PDB entry 5HV3 | X-ray diffraction, 3.12 A resolution | chain A

== Chain A ==
Protein: Phosphoenolpyruvate synthase
From: Listeria monocytogenes
Reference sequence: A0A0S2YLC8 (A0A0S2YLC8_LISMN); residue numbers follow UniProt; this construct covers 1-867
Sequence (879 residues; row label = number of the first residue in the row; numbers below 1 keep their minus sign (Met-11 is residue -11)):
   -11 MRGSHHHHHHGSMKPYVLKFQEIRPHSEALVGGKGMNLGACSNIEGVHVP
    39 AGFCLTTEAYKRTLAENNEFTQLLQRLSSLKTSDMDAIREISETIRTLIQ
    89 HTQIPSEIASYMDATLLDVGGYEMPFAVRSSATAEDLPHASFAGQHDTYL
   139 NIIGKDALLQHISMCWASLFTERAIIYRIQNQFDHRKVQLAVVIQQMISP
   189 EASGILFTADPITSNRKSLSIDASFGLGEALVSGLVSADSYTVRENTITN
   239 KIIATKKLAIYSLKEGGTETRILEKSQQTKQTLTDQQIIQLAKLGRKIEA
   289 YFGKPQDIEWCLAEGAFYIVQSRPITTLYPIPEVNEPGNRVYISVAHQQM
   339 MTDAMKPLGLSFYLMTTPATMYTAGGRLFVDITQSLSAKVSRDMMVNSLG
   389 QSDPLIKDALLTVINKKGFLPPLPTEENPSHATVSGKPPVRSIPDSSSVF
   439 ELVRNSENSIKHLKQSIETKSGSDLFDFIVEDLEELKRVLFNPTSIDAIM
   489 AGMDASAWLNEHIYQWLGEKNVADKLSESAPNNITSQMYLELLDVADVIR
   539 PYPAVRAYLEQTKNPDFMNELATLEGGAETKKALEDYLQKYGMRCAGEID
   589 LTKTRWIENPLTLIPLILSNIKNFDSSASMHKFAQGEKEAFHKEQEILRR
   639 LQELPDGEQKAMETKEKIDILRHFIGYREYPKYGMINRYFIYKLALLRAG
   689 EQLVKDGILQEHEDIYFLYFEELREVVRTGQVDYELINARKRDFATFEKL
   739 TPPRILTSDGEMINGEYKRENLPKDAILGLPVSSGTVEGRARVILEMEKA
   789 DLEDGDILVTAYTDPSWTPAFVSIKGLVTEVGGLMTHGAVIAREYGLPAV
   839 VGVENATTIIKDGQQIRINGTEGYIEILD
Unresolved in the structure: -11 to -8, 410-429, 753-760, 867
Differences from the reference sequence: expression tag (-11 to 0); engineered mutation Tyr527 (Gly in A0A0S2YLC8)
Metal / ion sites: Mg2+: Glu297, Gln309 (together with AMP-PNP)
Residues lining bound ligands: AMP-PNP (ANP; phosphoaminophosphonic acid-adenylate ester): Lys22, Ala115, Arg117, Phe130, Ala131, Gly132, Thr136, Leu138, Gln183, Gln184, Met185, Ile186, Leu215, Gly216, Glu217, Val220, Glu297, Cys299, Val308, Gln309, Arg311
From the paper describing this entry:
  - binding site for AMP-PNP: Lys22, Arg117, Gly132, Thr136, Gln183, Gln184, Glu297, Arg311
  - Mg2+ coordination: Glu297, Gln309
  - conformationally variable residues (order/disorder transition): Glu123 to His134
  - mutagenesis - Q183A: decreased catalytic activity
  - mutagenesis - Q183A: unchanged growth in response to RIF
  - catalytic residues: Gln337, His825
  - catalytic residues: Arg666, Lys670 (proposed by the authors, not directly observed)
  - mutagenesis - R666A, K670A, H825A: abolished growth in response to RIF
  - post-translational modification sites: His825

== Summary ==
Chain A binds AMP-PNP. Glu297 and Gln309 form the Mg2+ site. From the paper: catalytic residues Gln337, His825
and Arg666 among others; R666A, K670A and H825A abolish growth in response to RIF.
Chain A is Phosphoenolpyruvate synthase (Listeria monocytogenes); the structure, Rifampin phosphotransferase
G527Y mutant in complex with AMPPNP from Listeria monocytogenes, was determined by X-ray diffraction (same
publication as 5HV1, 5HV2 and 5HV6).
